PDB entry 3MXM | X-ray diffraction, 1.75 A resolution | chains B and A of the 4 polymer chains in the assembly

# Chain B (and A)
Name: Three prime repair exonuclease 1
Source organism: Mus musculus
Notes: EC 3.1.11.2; fragment: N-terminal fragment, residues 1-242; chain A of this document is another copy of the same molecule, construct and numbering; everything in this record applies to it too
UniProtKB: Q91XB0 (TREX1_MOUSE); numbering as in UniProt (aligned over 1-242)
Amino-acid sequence (242 residues; row label = number of the first residue in the row):
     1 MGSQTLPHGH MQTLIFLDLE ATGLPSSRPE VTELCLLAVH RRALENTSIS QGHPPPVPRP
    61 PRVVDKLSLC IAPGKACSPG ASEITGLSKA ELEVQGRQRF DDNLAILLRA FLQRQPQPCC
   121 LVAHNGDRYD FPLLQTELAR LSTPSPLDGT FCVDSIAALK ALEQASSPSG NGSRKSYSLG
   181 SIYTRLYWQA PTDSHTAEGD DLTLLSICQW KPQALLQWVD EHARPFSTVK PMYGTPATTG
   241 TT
Unresolved in the structure: 1-5, 169-174, 235-242 (chain A: 1-5, 169-171, 235-242)
Construct notes: engineered mutation Asp201 (Val in Q91XB0)
Bound ions: Ca2+ site 1: Asp18, Glu20, Asp200 (shared with 1 residue of chain D); Ca2+ site 2: Asp18 (shared with 2 residues of chain D)

# Chain B / chain A interface
Contacting residue pairs (74):
  Glu33(B) with Arg62(A), salt bridge
  His40(B) with Val94(A); Gln95(A)
  Arg42(B) with Val94(A), hydrogen bond (side chain-backbone)
  Ala43(B) with Gln95(A)
  Arg62(B) with Glu33(A), salt bridge; Thr85(A), hydrogen bond (side chain-backbone); Gly86(A); Leu87(A); His195(A); Thr196(A)
  Val63(B) with Cys70(A), hydrophobic; Gln95(A)
  Asp65(B) with Ser68(A); Leu69(A); Cys70(A), hydrogen bond (side chain-backbone); Arg97(A), salt bridge
  Lys66(B) with Lys66(A); Leu67(A); Ser68(A), hydrogen bond (backbone-backbone); Glu198(A), salt bridge
  Leu67(B) with Lys66(A)
  Ser68(B) with Asp65(A); Lys66(A), hydrogen bond (backbone-backbone)
  Leu69(B) with Asp65(A); Phe111(A), hydrophobic
  Cys70(B) with Asp65(A), hydrogen bond (backbone-side chain); Arg114(A), hydrogen bond (backbone-side chain)
  Ile71(B) with Arg114(A)
  Thr85(B) with Arg62(A), hydrogen bond (backbone-side chain)
  Gly86(B) with Arg62(A)
  Leu87(B) with Arg62(A)
  Glu91(B) with Arg42(A), salt bridge; Asn46(A), hydrogen bond
  Val94(B) with Arg42(A)
  Gln95(B) with His40(A); Ala43(A); Asn46(A); Val63(A); Pro116(A)
  Gly96(B) with Pro116(A)
  Arg97(B) with Asp65(A), salt bridge; Gln115(A), hydrogen bond; Pro116(A)
  Gln98(B) with Gln113(A), hydrogen bond (side chain-backbone); Arg114(A), hydrogen bond (backbone-side chain)
  Arg99(B) with Arg114(A), hydrogen bond (backbone-side chain)
  Asp101(B) with Arg114(A), salt bridge
  Asn103(B) with Ala110(A), hydrogen bond (side chain-backbone); Gln113(A); Arg114(A)
  Leu104(B) with Arg114(A)
  Leu107(B) with Ala110(A), hydrophobic; Phe111(A), hydrophobic
  Ala110(B) with Asn103(A), hydrogen bond (backbone-side chain); Leu107(A), hydrophobic
  Phe111(B) with Leu69(A), hydrophobic; Leu107(A), hydrophobic
  Gln113(B) with Gln98(A), hydrogen bond (backbone-side chain); Asn103(A), hydrogen bond
  Arg114(B) with Cys70(A), hydrogen bond (side chain-backbone); Ile71(A); Gln98(A), hydrogen bond (side chain-backbone); Arg99(A), hydrogen bond (side chain-backbone); Asp101(A), salt bridge; Asn103(A); Leu104(A)
  Gln115(B) with Arg97(A), hydrogen bond
  Pro116(B) with Gly96(A); Arg97(A)
  His195(B) with Arg62(A)
  Thr196(B) with Arg62(A)
  Glu198(B) with Lys66(A), salt bridge; Glu198(A)
Interface residues without a listed pair, chain B (41 interface residues in all): Glu20, Asn46, Val64, Leu92, Ile106
Interface residues without a listed pair, chain A (41 interface residues in all): Glu20, Val64, Glu91, Leu92, Ile106

# Overview
Chain B and chain A each contribute 41 residues to their interface, with 21 hydrogen bonds and 9 salt bridges.
Among the polar pairs are Glu33(B)-Arg62(A), Asp65(B)-Arg97(A) and Lys66(B)-Glu198(A). Asp18(B), Glu20(B) and
Asp200(B) form the Ca2+ site 1.
Both chains are Three prime repair exonuclease 1 (Mus musculus). Entry 3MXM (TREX1 3' Exonuclease V201D
Aicardi-Goutieres Syndrome Mutant) was determined by X-ray diffraction.
